Entry 5KCE (X-ray diffraction, 1.85 A resolution); this record covers chains B and C of the 4 polymer chains in the assembly.

Chain B:
Name: Estrogen receptor
Organism: Homo sapiens
Notes: fragment: ligand-binding domain
Reference sequence: P03372 (ESR1_HUMAN), isoform P03372-3; residues 298-554 here correspond to UniProt positions 125-381 (UniProt number = residue number - 173)
Sequence (257 residues; numbered 298 to 554; the number before each row is that of its first residue):
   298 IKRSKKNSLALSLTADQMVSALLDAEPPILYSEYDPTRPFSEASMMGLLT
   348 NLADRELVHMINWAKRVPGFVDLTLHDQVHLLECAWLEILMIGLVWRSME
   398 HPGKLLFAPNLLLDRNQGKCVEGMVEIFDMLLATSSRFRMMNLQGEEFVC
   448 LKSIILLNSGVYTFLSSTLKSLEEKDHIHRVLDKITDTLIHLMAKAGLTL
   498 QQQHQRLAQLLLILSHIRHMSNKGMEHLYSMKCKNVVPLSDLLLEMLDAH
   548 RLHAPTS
Disordered / not traced: 298-304, 530-534, 549-554
Differences from the reference sequence: engineered mutation Ser-537 (Tyr364 in P03372)
Small-molecule neighbours: N-methyl (OB3; (1S,2R,4S)-N-(2-chlorophenyl)-5,6-bis(4-hydroxyphenyl)-N-methyl-7-oxabicyclo[2.2.1]hept-5-ene-2-sulfonamide): Met-343, Leu-346, Thr-347, Ala-350, Glu-353, Leu-387, Met-388, Leu-391, Arg-394, Phe-404, Val-418, Glu-419, Gly-420, Met-421, Ile-424, Leu-428, Gly-521, His-524, Leu-525, Leu-536, Leu-540
From the paper describing this entry:
  - mutagenesis - Y537S: increased stability (citing earlier work)

Chain C:
Name: Nuclear receptor coactivator 2
Notes: fragment: Nuclear receptor-interacting peptide
Reference sequence: Q15596 (NCOA2_HUMAN); numbering as in UniProt (aligned over 686-698)
Sequence (13 residues; each row starts with the number of its first residue):
   686 KHKILHRLLQDSS
Disordered / not traced: 686, 697-698

Interface between chain B and chain C:
Pairs across the interface (19; chain B residue first):
  Ile-358(B) / Leu-690(C)  hydrophobic
  Ile-358(B) / Leu-693(C)  hydrophobic
  Ile-358(B) / Leu-694(C)  hydrophobic
  Lys-362(B) / Leu-693(C)
  Lys-362(B) / Leu-694(C)
  Leu-372(B) / His-691(C)
  Gln-375(B) / Leu-694(C)
  Val-376(B) / Lys-688(C)
  Val-376(B) / Leu-690(C)
  Val-376(B) / Leu-694(C)  hydrophobic
  Glu-380(B) / Lys-688(C)  salt bridge
  Glu-380(B) / Leu-690(C)
  Asp-538(B) / Ile-689(C)
  Leu-539(B) / Ile-689(C)  hydrophobic
  Leu-539(B) / Leu-693(C)  hydrophobic
  Glu-542(B) / Lys-688(C)
  Glu-542(B) / Ile-689(C)  hydrogen bond (side chain-backbone)
  Glu-542(B) / Leu-690(C)  hydrogen bond (side chain-backbone)
  Met-543(B) / Leu-690(C)  hydrophobic
Other interface residues (no listed pair), chain B (12 interface residues in all): Val-355, Leu-379

Overview:
12 residues of chain B face 6 of chain C across their interface, with 2 hydrogen bonds and 1 salt bridge.
Polar pairs include Glu-380(B)/Lys-688(C), Glu-542(B)/Ile-689(C) and Glu-542(B)/Leu-690(C). Bound to chain B:
N-methyl. The paper reports that Y537S of chain B increases stability.
Here chain B is Estrogen receptor (Homo sapiens) and chain C is Nuclear receptor coactivator 2. Entry 5KCE
(Crystal Structure of the ER-alpha Ligand-binding Domain (Y537S) in Complex with an N-methyl, 2-chlorobenzyl
OBHS-N derivative) was determined by X-ray diffraction, deposited together with 5KCC, 5KCD, 5KCF, 5KCT, 5KCU,
5KCW and 5KD9.
